9JPJ - chains G and J of the 6 polymer chains in the assembly; structure by X-ray diffraction, 3.72 A resolution.

== Chain G ==
Molecule: 27-nt DNA strand
From: Achromobacter denitrificans NBRC 15125
Sequence (27 nucleotides; each row starts with the number of its first residue):
     1 AAAGTTATCAGATAACCTGAAAAGTAG

== Chain J ==
Molecule: Pyruvate dehydrogenase complex repressor
From: Achromobacter denitrificans NBRC 15125
UniProtKB: A0A6N0JVZ6 (A0A6N0JVZ6_ACHDE); residue numbers follow UniProt; this construct covers 1-238
Amino-acid sequence (238 residues; numbered 1 to 238; the number before each row is that of its first residue):
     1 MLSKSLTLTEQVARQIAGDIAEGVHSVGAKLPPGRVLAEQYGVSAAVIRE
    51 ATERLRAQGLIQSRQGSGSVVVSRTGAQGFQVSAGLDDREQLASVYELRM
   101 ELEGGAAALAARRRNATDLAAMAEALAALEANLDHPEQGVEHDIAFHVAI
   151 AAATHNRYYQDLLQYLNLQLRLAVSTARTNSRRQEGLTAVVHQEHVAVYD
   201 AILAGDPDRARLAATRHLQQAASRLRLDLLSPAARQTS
Disordered / not traced: 172-187, 229-238
Differences from the reference sequence: conflict Ala120 (Val in A0A6N0JVZ6), Asp134 (Glu in A0A6N0JVZ6)
Ion coordination: Zn2+ near Asp143 (its only coordinating residue here)

== Chain G / chain J interface ==
Contacting residue pairs - 18 pairs, chain G then chain J:
  DA7(G) - Thr7(J)  phosphate contact
  DT8(G) - Thr7(J)  hydrogen bond to the phosphate
  DT8(G) - Leu8(J)  hydrogen bond to the phosphate
  DT8(G) - Thr9(J)  hydrogen bond to the phosphate
  DT8(G) - Ser44(J)  sugar contact
  DT8(G) - Val47(J)  sugar contact
  DT8(G) - Glu50(J)  base contact
  DC9(G) - Val43(J)  phosphate contact
  DC9(G) - Ser44(J)  hydrogen bond to the phosphate
  DC9(G) - Ala46(J)  base contact
  DC9(G) - Val47(J)  phosphate contact
  DC16(G) - Gln65(J)  sugar contact
  DC16(G) - Gly66(J)  base contact
  DC17(G) - Arg64(J)  salt bridge to the phosphate
  DC17(G) - Gln65(J)  sugar contact
  DC17(G) - Ser67(J)  phosphate contact
  DT18(G) - Arg64(J)  salt bridge to the phosphate
  DT18(G) - Ser67(J)  phosphate contact
Also at the interface, not in a pair above, chain G (7 interface residues in all): DA15
Also at the interface, not in a pair above, chain J (14 interface residues in all): Lys4, Gly42

== In short ==
7 residues of chain G face 14 of chain J across their interface; the contacts include 4 hydrogen bonds and 2
salt bridges. Among the polar pairs are DT8(G)-Thr7(J), DT8(G)-Leu8(J) and DT8(G)-Thr9(J).
Chain G is a 27-nt DNA strand and chain J is Pyruvate dehydrogenase complex repressor, both from Achromobacter
denitrificans NBRC 15125; the structure, Crystal structure of DhdR in complex with DNA, was determined by
X-ray diffraction together with 9VKN, 9JPK and 9JPL from the same study.
